PDB entry 7UO0 | electron microscopy, 3.40 A resolution | chains A and C of the 3 polymer chains in the assembly

# Chain A
Name: Ribonuclease P protein component
Organism: Escherichia coli
Notes: EC 3.1.26.5
UniProtKB: C3SLK7 (C3SLK7_ECOLX); residues 0-118 here correspond to UniProt positions 1-119 (UniProt number = residue number + 1)
Chain sequence (119 residues; each row starts with the number of its first residue; numbering starts at 0):
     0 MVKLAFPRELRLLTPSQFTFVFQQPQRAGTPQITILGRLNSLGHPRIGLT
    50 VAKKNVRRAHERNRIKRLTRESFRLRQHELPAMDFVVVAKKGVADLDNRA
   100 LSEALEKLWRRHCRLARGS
Unresolved in the structure: 0-1, 114-118

# Chain C
Molecule: Precursor tRNA substrate G(-1) G(-2)
Organism: Escherichia coli
Sequence (82 nucleotides; numbered -4 to 77; the number before each row is that of its first residue; numbers below 1 keep their minus sign (U-4 is residue -4)):
    -4 UCUGGGGCUACGUAGCUCAGUUGGUUAGAGCACAUCACUCAUAAUGAUGG
    46 GGUCACAGGUUCGAAUCCCGUCGUAGCCACCA

# Interface between chain A and chain C
Residue-residue contacts - 5 pairs, chain A then chain C:
  Thr18(A) with C-3(C), base contact
  Arg26(A) with U-4(C), base contact
  Ala51(A) with U-2(C), phosphate contact
  Lys52(A) with G68(C), phosphate contact
  Lys53(A) with U69(C), phosphate contact
Interface residues without a listed pair, chain A (7 interface residues in all): Phe21, Lys89
Interface residues without a listed pair, chain C (6 interface residues in all): G-1
From the paper, about this interface:
  - interface residues, chain A: Phe21(A)

# In short
7 residues of chain A face 6 of chain C across their interface. From the paper: the interface residue
Phe21(A).
Chain A is Ribonuclease P protein component and chain C is Precursor tRNA substrate G(-1) G(-2), both from
Escherichia coli; the structure, E.coli RNaseP Holoenzyme with Mg2+, was determined by electron microscopy
together with 7UO1, 7UO2 and 7UO5 from the same study.
